Entry 1MMG (X-ray diffraction, 2.10 A resolution); this record covers chain A.

Chain A:
Molecule: Myosin
Organism: Dictyostelium discoideum
Notes: EC 3.6.1.32; fragment: motor domain; engineered mutation(s): Q760L, R761P, I762N
UniProtKB: P08799 (MYS2_DICDI); residues 1-759 here = UniProt positions 1-759
Amino-acid sequence (762 residues; each row starts with the number of its first residue):
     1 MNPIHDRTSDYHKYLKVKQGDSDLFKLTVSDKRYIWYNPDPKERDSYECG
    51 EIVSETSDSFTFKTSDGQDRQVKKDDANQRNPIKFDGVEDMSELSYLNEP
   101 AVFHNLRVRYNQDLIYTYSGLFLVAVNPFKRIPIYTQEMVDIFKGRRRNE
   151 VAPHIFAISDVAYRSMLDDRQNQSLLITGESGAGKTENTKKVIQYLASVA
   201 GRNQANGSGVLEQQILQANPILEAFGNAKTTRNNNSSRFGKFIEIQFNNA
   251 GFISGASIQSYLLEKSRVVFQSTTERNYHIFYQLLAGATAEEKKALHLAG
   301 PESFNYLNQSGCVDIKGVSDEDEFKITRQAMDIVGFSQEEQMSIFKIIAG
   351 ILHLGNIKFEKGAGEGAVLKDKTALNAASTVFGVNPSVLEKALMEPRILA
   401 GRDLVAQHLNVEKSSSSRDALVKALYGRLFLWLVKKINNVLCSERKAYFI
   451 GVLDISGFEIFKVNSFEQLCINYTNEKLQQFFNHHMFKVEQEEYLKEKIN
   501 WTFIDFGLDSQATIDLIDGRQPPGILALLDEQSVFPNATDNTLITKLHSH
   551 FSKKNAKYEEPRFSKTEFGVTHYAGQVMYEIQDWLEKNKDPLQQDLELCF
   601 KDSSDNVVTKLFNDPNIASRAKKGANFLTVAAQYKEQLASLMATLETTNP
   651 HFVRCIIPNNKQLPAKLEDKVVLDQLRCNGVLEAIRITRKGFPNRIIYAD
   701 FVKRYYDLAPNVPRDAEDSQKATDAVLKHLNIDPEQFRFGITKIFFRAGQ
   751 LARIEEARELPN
Disordered / not traced: 1, 204-208, 501-507, 622-626, 760-762
Construct notes: conflict Ser65 (Val in P08799), Thr273 (Glu in P08799), Cys312 (Tyr in P08799), Glu321 (Ser in P08799), Asp322 (Glu in P08799), Ser443 (Gln in P08799), Val489 (Leu in P08799), Leu628 (Ile in P08799), Ala684 (Gly in P08799), Asp707 (Leu in P08799), Phe737 (Tyr in P08799)
Ion coordination: Mg2+: Thr186, Ser237 (together with ATP-gamma-S)
Residues lining bound ligands: ATP-gamma-S (AGS; phosphothiophosphoric acid-adenylate ester): Ile115, Asn127, Pro128, Phe129, Lys130, Arg131, Tyr135, Glu180, Ser181, Gly182, Ala183, Gly184, Lys185, Thr186, Glu187, Asn188, Asn233, Asn235, Ser236, Ser237
Curated features (UniProtKB/Swiss-Prot):
  - region (Actin-binding): Leu638 to Asn660, Arg738 to Ala752
  - binding site (ATP): Gly179 to Thr186
  - modified residue: Lys130 (N6,N6-dimethyllysine)

In short:
Bound to chain A: ATP-gamma-S. Thr186 and Ser237 coordinate Mg2+. UniProt lists 8 ATP-binding residues.
Chain A is Myosin (Dictyostelium discoideum); the structure, X-ray structures of the mgadp, mgatpgammas, and
mgamppnp complexes of the dictyostelium discoideum myosin motor domain, was determined by X-ray diffraction
together with 1MMA and 1MMN from the same study.
